1T45 - chain A; structure by X-ray diffraction, 1.90 A resolution.

[Chain A]
Protein: Homo sapiens v-kit Hardy-Zuckerman 4 feline sarcoma viral oncogene homolog
Source organism: Homo sapiens
Notes: EC 2.7.1.112; fragment: KIT Tyrosine Kinase
UniProtKB: P10721 (KIT_HUMAN); residues 547-693 carry their UniProt numbers (147 of 331 residues fall inside the UniProt entry; the rest is not from it)
Chain sequence (331 residues; row label = number of the first residue in the row; note: 58 numbers in that range are skipped by the numbering (no residue carries them; nothing is unmodelled there)):
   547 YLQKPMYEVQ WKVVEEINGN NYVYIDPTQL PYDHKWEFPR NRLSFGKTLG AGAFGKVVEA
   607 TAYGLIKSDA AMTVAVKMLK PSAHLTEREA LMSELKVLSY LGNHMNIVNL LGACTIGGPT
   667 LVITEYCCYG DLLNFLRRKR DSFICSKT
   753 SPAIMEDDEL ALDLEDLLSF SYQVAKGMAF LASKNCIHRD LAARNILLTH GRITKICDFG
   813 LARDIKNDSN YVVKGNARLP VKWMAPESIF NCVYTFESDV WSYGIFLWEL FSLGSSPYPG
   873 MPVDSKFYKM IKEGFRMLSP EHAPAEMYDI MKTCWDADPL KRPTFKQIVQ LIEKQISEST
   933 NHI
Swiss-Prot annotation at these positions:
  - region: Tyr-568 to Tyr-570 (Important for interaction with phosphotyrosine-binding proteins)
  - binding site (Mg(2+)): Tyr-568
  - binding site (ATP): Gly-596 to Val-603, Lys-623, Glu-671 to Asp-677
  - modified residue (Phosphotyrosine): Tyr-547, Tyr-553, Tyr-568, Tyr-570
What the authors report for this chain:
  - conformationally variable residues (helix shift, loop rearrangement, order/disorder transition, side-chain flip): Tyr-547 to Asp-579, Leu-595 to Gly-601, Ile-612 to Ser-614, Lys-626 to Val-643, Met-651 to Val-654, Gly-663 to Pro-665, Cys-809 to Leu-831, Cys-844 to Phe-848, Gly-872 to Val-875
  - contacts within the chain: Tyr-553/Asp-810, Tyr-553/Glu-640 (hydrogen bond), Tyr-823/Pro-832, Ile-817/Tyr-823, Asp-792/Tyr-823 (hydrogen bond), Arg-796/Tyr-823 (hydrogen bond)
  - disease-associated variants - D816H, D816V: increased catalytic activity (citing earlier work)
  - post-translational modification sites: Tyr-568, Tyr-570, Tyr-823 (citing earlier work)

[Overview]
From UniProt: Mg2+-binding residue Tyr-568 and 16 ATP-binding residues. The paper reports that D816H and D816V
increase catalytic activity; modification sites Tyr-568, Tyr-570 and Tyr-823.
Chain A is Homo sapiens v-kit Hardy-Zuckerman 4 feline sarcoma viral oncogene homolog (Homo sapiens); the
structure, Structural basis for the autoinhibition and sti-571 inhibition of C-kit tyrosine kinase, was
determined by X-ray diffraction, deposited together with 1T46.
